Entry 2OSL (X-ray diffraction, 2.60 A resolution); this record covers chains L and H of the 3 polymer chains in the assembly.

Chain L:
Name: light chain of the Rituximab Fab fragment
Source organism: Mus musculus
Notes: antibody fragment or engineered binder
Chain sequence (213 residues; row label = number of the first residue in the row):
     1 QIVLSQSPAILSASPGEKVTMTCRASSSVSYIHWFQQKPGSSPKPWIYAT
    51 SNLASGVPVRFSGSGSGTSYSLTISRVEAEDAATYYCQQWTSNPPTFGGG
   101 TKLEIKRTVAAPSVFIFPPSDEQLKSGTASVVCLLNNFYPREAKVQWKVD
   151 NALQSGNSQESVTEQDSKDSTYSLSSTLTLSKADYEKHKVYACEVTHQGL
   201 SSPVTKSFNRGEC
Cystine bridges: C23-C87, C133-C193

Chain H:
Name: heavy chain of the Rituximab Fab fragment
Source organism: Mus musculus
Notes: antibody fragment or engineered binder
Chain sequence (224 residues; row label = number of the first residue in the row):
     1 QVQLQQPGAELVKPGASVKMSCKASGYTFTSYNMHWVKQTPGRGLEWIGA
    51 IYPGNGDTSYNQKFKGKATLTADKSSSTAYMQLSSLTSEDSAVYYCARST
   101 YYGGDWYFNVWGAGTTVTVSAASTKGPSVFPLAPSSKSTSGGTAALGCLV
   151 KDYFPEPVTVSWNSGALTSGVHTFPAVLQSSGLYSLSSVVTVPSSSLGTQ
   201 TYICNVNHKPSNTKVDKKVEPKSC
Cystine bridges: C22-C96, C148-C204

Chain L / chain H interface:
Inter-chain disulfides: C213(L)-C224(H)
Contacting residue pairs (63):
  Y31(L) - G104(H)
  Y31(L) - D105(H)
  H33(L) - D105(H)  salt bridge
  H33(L) - W106(H)  hydrogen bond (side chain-backbone)
  F35(L) - F108(H)
  F35(L) - W111(H)
  Q37(L) - Q39(H)  hydrogen bond
  Q37(L) - Y95(H)  hydrogen bond
  S41(L) - Y95(H)  hydrogen bond (backbone-side chain)
  S42(L) - Y95(H)
  S42(L) - G112(H)  hydrogen bond (side chain-backbone)
  P43(L) - Y95(H)
  P43(L) - W111(H)  hydrophobic
  P45(L) - Y107(H)
  P45(L) - F108(H)
  Y48(L) - Y107(H)  hydrophobic
  A54(L) - Y107(H)
  Y86(L) - L45(H)  hydrophobic
  Q88(L) - F108(H)
  W90(L) - H35(H)
  W90(L) - D105(H)
  W90(L) - W106(H)  hydrogen bond (side chain-backbone)
  W90(L) - Y107(H)
  W90(L) - F108(H)  hydrophobic
  N93(L) - W47(H)
  P94(L) - W47(H)  hydrophobic
  P94(L) - N61(H)
  P95(L) - W47(H)
  F97(L) - L45(H)
  F97(L) - F108(H)  hydrophobic
  F97(L) - W111(H)  hydrophobic
  F115(L) - K137(H)
  F115(L) - T143(H)
  F115(L) - A145(H)  hydrophobic
  F117(L) - L132(H)  hydrophobic
  F117(L) - A133(H)
  F117(L) - A145(H)
  P118(L) - K222(H)
  S120(L) - F130(H)
  S120(L) - P131(H)
  E122(L) - P131(H)
  E122(L) - K217(H)
  Q123(L) - F130(H)
  S130(L) - L149(H)
  S130(L) - K151(H)
  V132(L) - L132(H)  hydrophobic
  L134(L) - F174(H)  hydrophobic
  L134(L) - V189(H)  hydrophobic
  N136(L) - H172(H)
  N136(L) - T191(H)
  N137(L) - H172(H)  hydrogen bond
  Q159(L) - V177(H)
  S161(L) - F174(H)
  S161(L) - P175(H)  hydrogen bond (side chain-backbone)
  V162(L) - P175(H)
  T163(L) - F174(H)
  S173(L) - H172(H)  hydrogen bond
  S173(L) - F174(H)
  L174(L) - F174(H)
  S175(L) - F174(H)
  K206(L) - T139(H)  hydrogen bond
  C213(L) - K222(H)
  C213(L) - C224(H)  disulfide
Also at the interface, not in a pair above, chain L (40 interface residues in all): A49, E160, E212
Also at the interface, not in a pair above, chain H (44 interface residues in all): V37, S59, Y60, S99, Y101, N109, A113, V129, P134, A144, T173, S223

In short:
40 residues of chain L face 44 of chain H across their interface; the contacts include 1 disulfide bond, 10
hydrogen bonds and 1 salt bridge. Polar pairs include H33(L)-D105(H), H33(L)-W106(H) and Q37(L)-Q39(H).
Chain L is light chain of the Rituximab Fab fragment and chain H is heavy chain of the Rituximab Fab fragment,
both from Mus musculus; the structure, Crystal structure of Rituximab Fab in complex with an epitope peptide,
was determined by X-ray diffraction.
